1CXE - chain A; structure by X-ray diffraction, 2.10 A resolution.

Chain A:
Molecule: Cyclodextrin glycosyltransferase
From: Bacillus circulans
Notes: EC 2.4.1.19
UniProt: P43379 (CDGU_BACCI); residues 1-686 here correspond to UniProt positions 28-713 (UniProt number = residue number + 27)
Chain sequence (686 residues; each row starts with the number of its first residue):
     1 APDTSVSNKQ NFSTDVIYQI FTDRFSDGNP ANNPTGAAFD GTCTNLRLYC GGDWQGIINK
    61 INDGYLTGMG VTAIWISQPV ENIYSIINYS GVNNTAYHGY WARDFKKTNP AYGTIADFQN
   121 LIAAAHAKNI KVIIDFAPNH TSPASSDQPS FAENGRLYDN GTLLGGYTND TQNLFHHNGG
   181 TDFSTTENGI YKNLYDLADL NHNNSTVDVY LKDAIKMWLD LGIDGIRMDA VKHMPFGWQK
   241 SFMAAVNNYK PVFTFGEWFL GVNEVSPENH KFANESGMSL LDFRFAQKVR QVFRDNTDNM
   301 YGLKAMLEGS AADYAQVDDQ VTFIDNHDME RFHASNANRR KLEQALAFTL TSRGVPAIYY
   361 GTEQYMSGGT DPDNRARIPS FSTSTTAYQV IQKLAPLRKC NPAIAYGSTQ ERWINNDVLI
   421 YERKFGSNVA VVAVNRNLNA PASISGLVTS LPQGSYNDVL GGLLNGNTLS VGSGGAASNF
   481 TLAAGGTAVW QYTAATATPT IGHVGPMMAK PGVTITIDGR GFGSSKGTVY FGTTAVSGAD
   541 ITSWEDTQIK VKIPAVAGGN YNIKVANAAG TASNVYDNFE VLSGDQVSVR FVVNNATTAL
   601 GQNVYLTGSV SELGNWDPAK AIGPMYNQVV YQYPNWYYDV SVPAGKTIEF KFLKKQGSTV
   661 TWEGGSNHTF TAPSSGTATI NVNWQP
UniProt features mapped onto this chain:
  - active site: D229 (Nucleophile), E257 (Proton donor)
  - binding site (Ca(2+)): D27, N29, N32, N33, G51, D53, N139, I190, D199, H233, A315, D577
  - binding site (substrate): Y100, W101, H140, S145 to D147, N193 to D196, R227, K232, H233, H327, D371, R375
  - site: D328 (Transition state stabilizer)
Disulfides: C43-C50
Ion coordination: Ca2+ site 1: D27, N29, N32, N33, G51, D53; Ca2+ site 2: N139, I190, D199, H233
What the authors report for this chain:
  - catalytic residues: D229, E257, D328 (proposed by the authors, not directly observed)
  - mutagenesis - D229N (4,000-60,000-fold), E257Q (4,000-60,000-fold), D328N (4,000-60,000-fold): decreased catalytic activity
  - binding site for alpha-D-glucopyranose: Y100, H140, D229, H233, E257, H327, D328, D371, R375

Summary:
D27, N29, N32, N33, G51 and D53 form the Ca2+ site 1. N139, I190, D199 and H233 coordinate Ca2+ site 2. From
UniProt: active-site residues D229 and E257, 12 Ca2+-binding residues and 16 substrate-binding residues. The
paper reports catalytic residues D229, E257 and D328; D229N, E257Q and D328N reduce catalytic activity.
Chain A is Cyclodextrin glycosyltransferase (Bacillus circulans); the structure, Complex of cgtase with
maltotetraose at room temperature and ph 9.1 based on diffraction data of ..., was determined by X-ray
diffraction (same publication as 1CXF, 1CXH and 1CXI).
